PDB entry 8OLC | electron microscopy, 3.48 A resolution | chains A and B of the 28 polymer chains in the assembly

== Chain A (and B) ==
Protein: Inner capsid protein VP2
Notes: chain B of this document is another copy of the same molecule, construct and numbering; everything in this record applies to it too
Reference sequence: A2T3R1 (A2T3R1_9VIRU); residue numbers follow UniProt; this construct covers 1-882
Sequence (882 residues; each row starts with the number of its first residue):
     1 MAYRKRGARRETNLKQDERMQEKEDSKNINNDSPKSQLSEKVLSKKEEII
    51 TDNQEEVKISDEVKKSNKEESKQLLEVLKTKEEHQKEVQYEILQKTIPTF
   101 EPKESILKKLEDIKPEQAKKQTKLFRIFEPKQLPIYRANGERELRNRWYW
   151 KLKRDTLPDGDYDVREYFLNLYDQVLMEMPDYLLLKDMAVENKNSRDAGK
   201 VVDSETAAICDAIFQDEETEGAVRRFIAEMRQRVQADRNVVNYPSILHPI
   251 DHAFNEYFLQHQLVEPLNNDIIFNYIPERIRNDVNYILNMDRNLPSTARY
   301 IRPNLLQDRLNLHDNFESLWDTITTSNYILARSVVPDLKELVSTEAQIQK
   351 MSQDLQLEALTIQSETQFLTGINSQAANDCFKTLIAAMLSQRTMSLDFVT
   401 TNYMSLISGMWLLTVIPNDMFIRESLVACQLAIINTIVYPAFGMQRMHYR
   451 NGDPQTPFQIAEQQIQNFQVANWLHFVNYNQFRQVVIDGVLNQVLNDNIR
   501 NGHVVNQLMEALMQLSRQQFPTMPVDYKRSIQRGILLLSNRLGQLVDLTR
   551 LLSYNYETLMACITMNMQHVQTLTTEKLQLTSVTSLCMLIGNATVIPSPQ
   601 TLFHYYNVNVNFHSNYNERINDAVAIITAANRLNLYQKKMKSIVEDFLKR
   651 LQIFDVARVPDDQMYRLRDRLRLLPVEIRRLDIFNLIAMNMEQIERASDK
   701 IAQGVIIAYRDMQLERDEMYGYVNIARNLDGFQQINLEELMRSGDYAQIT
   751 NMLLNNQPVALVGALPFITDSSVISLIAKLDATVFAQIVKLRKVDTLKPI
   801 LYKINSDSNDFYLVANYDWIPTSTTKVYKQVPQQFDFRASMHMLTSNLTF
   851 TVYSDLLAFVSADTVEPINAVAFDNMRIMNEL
Unresolved in the structure: 1-103 (chain B: 1-83)

== How chain A and chain B interact ==
Contacting residue pairs (42; chain A residue first):
  N315(A) - N540(B)  hydrogen bond
  E317(A) - R533(B)
  S318(A) - Q353(B)  hydrogen bond
  R423(A) - V525(B)
  E424(A) - V525(B)
  E424(A) - D526(B)  hydrogen bond (side chain-backbone)
  E424(A) - R529(B)  salt bridge
  N451(A) - T522(B)
  N451(A) - P524(B)
  G452(A) - T522(B)
  G452(A) - M523(B)
  L573(A) - Q353(B)
  L573(A) - Q356(B)
  L573(A) - R533(B)
  Y636(A) - N869(B)
  Y636(A) - R877(B)  hydrogen bond (backbone-side chain)
  Y636(A) - L882(B)
  Q637(A) - I868(B)
  Q637(A) - N869(B)
  K638(A) - L882(B)
  K639(A) - E340(B)  salt bridge
  K639(A) - N592(B)  hydrogen bond
  K639(A) - L882(B)
  M640(A) - L882(B)
  A657(A) - A346(B)
  R658(A) - A346(B)
  R658(A) - Q349(B)
  P660(A) - Q347(B)
  D661(A) - V342(B)
  D662(A) - R541(B)  salt bridge
  D662(A) - Q544(B)  hydrogen bond
  Q663(A) - K350(B)
  Y665(A) - N592(B)
  Y665(A) - E881(B)
  Y665(A) - L882(B)
  R668(A) - E881(B)
  R668(A) - L882(B)
  R742(A) - V865(B)
  R742(A) - N869(B)
  S743(A) - I287(B)
  G744(A) - I287(B)
  R792(A) - N289(B)  hydrogen bond
Interface residues without a listed pair, chain A (27 interface residues in all): Q571, R666
Interface residues without a listed pair, chain B (31 interface residues in all): D291, D354, S861, D863

== Summary ==
The interface between chain A and chain B involves 27 residues on one side and 31 on the other, with 7
hydrogen bonds and 3 salt bridges. Polar pairs include E424(A)-R529(B), K639(A)-E340(B) and D662(A)-R541(B).
Chain A and chain B are both Inner capsid protein VP2; the structure, SA11 Rotavirus Trypsinized Triple
Layered Particle, was determined by electron microscopy, deposited together with 8OLB, 8OLE and 8QTZ.
